PDB entry 7XAA | X-ray diffraction, 2.10 A resolution | chains A and B

[Chain A (and B)]
Molecule: Isoform 3 of cAMP-specific 3', 5'-cyclic phosphodiesterase 4D
From: Homo sapiens
Notes: EC 3.1.4.53; chain B of this document is another copy of the same molecule, construct and numbering; everything in this record applies to it too
UniProtKB: Q08499 (PDE4D_HUMAN), isoform Q08499-2; residues 1-507 here correspond to UniProt positions 167-673 (UniProt number = residue number + 166)
Sequence (507 residues; row label = number of the first residue in the row):
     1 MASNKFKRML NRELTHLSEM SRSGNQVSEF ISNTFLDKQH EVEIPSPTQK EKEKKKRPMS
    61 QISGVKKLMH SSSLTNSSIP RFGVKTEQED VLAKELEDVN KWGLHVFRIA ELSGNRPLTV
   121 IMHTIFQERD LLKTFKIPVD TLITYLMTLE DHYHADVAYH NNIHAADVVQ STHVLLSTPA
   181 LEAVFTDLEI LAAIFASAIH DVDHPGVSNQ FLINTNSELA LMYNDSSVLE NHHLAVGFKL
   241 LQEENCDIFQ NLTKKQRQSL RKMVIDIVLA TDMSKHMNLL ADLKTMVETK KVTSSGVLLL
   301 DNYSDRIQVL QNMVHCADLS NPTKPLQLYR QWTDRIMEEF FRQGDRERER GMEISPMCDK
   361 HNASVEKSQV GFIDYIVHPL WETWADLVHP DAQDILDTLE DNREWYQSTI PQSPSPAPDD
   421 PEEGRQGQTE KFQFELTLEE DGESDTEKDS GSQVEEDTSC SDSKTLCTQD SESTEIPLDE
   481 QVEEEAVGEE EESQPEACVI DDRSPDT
Unresolved in the structure: 1-85, 412-507 (chain B: 1-87, 413-507)
Bound ions: Zn2+: His-164, His-200, Asp-201, Asp-318; Mg2+ near Asp-201 (its only coordinating residue here)
Small-molecule neighbours: 21d (AQL; 8-methoxy-2,2-dimethyl-7-(3-methylbut-2-enyl)-9-oxidanyl-5-(pyridin-4-ylmethoxy)pyrano[3,2-b]xanthen-6-one): Tyr-159, His-160, Thr-271, Met-273, Asp-318, Leu-319, Asn-321, Pro-322, Tyr-329, Trp-332, Thr-333, Ile-336, Phe-340, Pro-356, Met-357, Gln-369, Phe-372, Ile-376

[How chain A and chain B interact]
Residue-residue contacts (30):
  Glu-218(A) / Lys-239(B)  salt bridge
  Ala-220(A) / Arg-261(B)  hydrogen bond (backbone-side chain)
  Leu-221(A) / Ala-235(B)
  Leu-221(A) / Lys-239(B)
  Leu-221(A) / Arg-261(B)
  Met-222(A) / Met-222(B)  hydrophobic
  Met-222(A) / Tyr-223(B)  hydrogen bond (backbone-side chain)
  Met-222(A) / Ala-235(B)
  Tyr-223(A) / Met-222(B)  hydrogen bond (side chain-backbone)
  Tyr-223(A) / Tyr-223(B)  hydrophobic
  Asn-224(A) / Asn-231(B)  hydrogen bond
  Asn-224(A) / Leu-234(B)
  Asn-224(A) / Ala-235(B)
  Asn-224(A) / Arg-261(B)
  Asn-224(A) / Ile-265(B)
  Asp-225(A) / Arg-261(B)  salt bridge
  Asn-231(A) / Asn-224(B)  hydrogen bond
  Leu-234(A) / Asn-224(B)
  Ala-235(A) / Leu-221(B)
  Ala-235(A) / Met-222(B)
  Ala-235(A) / Asn-224(B)
  Phe-238(A) / Leu-221(B)  hydrophobic
  Lys-239(A) / Glu-218(B)  salt bridge
  Lys-239(A) / Leu-221(B)
  Lys-239(A) / Met-222(B)
  Gln-242(A) / Leu-221(B)
  Arg-261(A) / Ala-220(B)  hydrogen bond (side chain-backbone)
  Arg-261(A) / Asn-224(B)
  Arg-261(A) / Asp-225(B)  salt bridge
  Ile-265(A) / Asn-224(B)
Interface residues without a listed pair, chain B (15 interface residues in all): Phe-238, Gln-242

[Overview]
Chain A and chain B each contribute 15 residues to their interface, with 6 hydrogen bonds and 4 salt bridges.
Among the polar pairs are Glu-218(A)/Lys-239(B), Asp-225(A)/Arg-261(B) and Ala-220(A)/Arg-261(B). Bound to
chain A: 21d. His-164(A), His-200(A), Asp-201(A) and Asp-318(A) form the Zn2+ site.
Both chains are Isoform 3 of cAMP-specific 3', 5'-cyclic phosphodiesterase 4D (Homo sapiens). Entry 7XAA
(Crystal structure of PDE4D catalytic domain complexed with compound 21d) was determined by X-ray diffraction
(same publication as 7XAB).
